PDB entry 2Q3I | X-ray diffraction, 1.50 A resolution | chains A and D

Chain A:
Molecule: Fusion protein between the Coiled-Coil pocket of HIV GP41 and gcn4-PIQI
UniProt: A3F986 (A3F986_9HIV1); residues 28-45 here correspond to UniProt positions 566-583 (UniProt number = residue number + 538)
Amino-acid sequence (46 residues; numbered 0 to 45; the number before each row is that of its first residue; numbering starts at 0):
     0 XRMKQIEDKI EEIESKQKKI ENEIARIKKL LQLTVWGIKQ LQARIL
Modified residues: ACE (acetyl group) at position 0

Chain D:
Molecule: D-peptide
Amino-acid sequence (17 residues; row label = number of the first residue in the row; numbering starts at 0):
     0 XGACGLGQEE WFWLCAA
Cystine bridges: Cys3-Cys14
Modified residues: ACE (acetyl group) at position 0; Ala2, Ala15, Ala16 (D-alanine; DAL); Cys3, Cys14 (D-cysteine; DCY); Leu5, Leu13 (D-leucine; DLE); Gln7 (D-glutamine; DGN); Glu8, Glu9 (D-glutamic acid; DGL); Trp10, Trp12 (D-tryptophan; DTR); Phe11 (D-phenylalanine; DPN)

Chain A / chain D interface:
Residue-residue contacts (10; chain A residue first):
  Leu29(A) - Ala16(D)
  Leu32(A) - Ala2(D)
  Leu32(A) - Leu13(D)
  Leu32(A) - Ala16(D)
  Trp35(A) - ACE_0(D)
  Trp35(A) - Gly1(D)
  Trp35(A) - Ala2(D)
  Trp35(A) - Trp10(D)
  Gly36(A) - Trp10(D)
  Leu40(A) - Trp10(D)
Interface residues without a listed pair, chain A (7 interface residues in all): Gln39, Arg43
Interface residues without a listed pair, chain D (9 interface residues in all): Gln7, Glu9, Cys14

Summary:
Chain A and chain D form an interface of 7 and 9 residues respectively.
Here chain A is Fusion protein between the Coiled-Coil pocket of HIV GP41 and gcn4-PIQI and chain D is
D-peptide. Entry 2Q3I (Crystal structure of the D10-P3/IQN17 complex: a D-peptide inhibitor of HIV-1 entry
bound to the GP41 ...) was determined by X-ray diffraction (same publication as 1CZQ, 2Q7C and 2Q5U).
